6ATI - chains A and C of the 3 polymer chains in the assembly; structure by X-ray diffraction, 1.98 A resolution.

# Chain A
Name: HLA class II histocompatibility antigen, DR alpha chain
Organism: Homo sapiens
UniProt: P01903 (DRA_HUMAN); residues 1-181 here correspond to UniProt positions 26-206 (UniProt number = residue number + 25)
Chain sequence (189 residues; each row starts with the number of its first residue):
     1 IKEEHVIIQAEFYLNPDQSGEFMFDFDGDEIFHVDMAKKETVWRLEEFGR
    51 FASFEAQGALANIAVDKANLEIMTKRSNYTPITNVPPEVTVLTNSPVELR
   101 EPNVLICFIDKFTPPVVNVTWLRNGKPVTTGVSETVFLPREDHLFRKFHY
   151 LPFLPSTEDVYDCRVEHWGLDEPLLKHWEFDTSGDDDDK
Disordered / not traced: 1-2, 183-189
Sequence notes: expression tag (182-189)
Disulfide bonds: Cys107-Cys163
Covalent attachments: N-acetylglucosamine (NAG) linked to Asn78, Asn118

# Chain C
Name: Vimentin-64Cit59-71
Chain sequence (13 residues; numbered 1 to 13; the number before each row is that of its first residue):
     1 GVYATRSSAVRLR
Modified / non-standard residues: Arg6 (citrulline; CIR)

# Chain A / chain C interface
Pairs across the interface (31):
  Gln9(A) with Thr5(C); Arg6(C), hydrogen bond (side chain-backbone)
  Glu11(A) with Ser8(C), hydrogen bond
  Phe22(A) with Thr5(C)
  Phe24(A) with Ala4(C)
  Ile31(A) with Tyr3(C)
  Trp43(A) with Tyr3(C), hydrophobic
  Phe51(A) with Gly1(C)
  Ala52(A) with Gly1(C); Tyr3(C), hydrophobic
  Ser53(A) with Gly1(C), hydrogen bond (backbone-backbone); Val2(C); Tyr3(C), hydrogen bond (backbone-backbone)
  Phe54(A) with Tyr3(C); Thr5(C)
  Gly58(A) with Thr5(C)
  Asn62(A) with Thr5(C); Arg6(C), hydrogen bond (side chain-backbone); Ser7(C); Ser8(C), hydrogen bond
  Val65(A) with Ser8(C); Ala9(C); Val10(C), hydrophobic
  Asn69(A) with Ala9(C), hydrogen bond (side chain-backbone); Val10(C); Arg11(C), hydrogen bond (side chain-backbone)
  Ile72(A) with Arg11(C); Leu12(C); Arg13(C)
  Met73(A) with Arg11(C)
  Arg76(A) with Leu12(C), hydrogen bond (side chain-backbone)
Interface residues without a listed pair, chain A (21 interface residues in all): Phe32, Ala59, Asp66, Ala68

# In short
21 residues of chain A face 13 of chain C across their interface, with 9 hydrogen bonds. Polar contacts
include Gln9(A)-Arg6(C), Glu11(A)-Ser8(C) and Asn62(A)-Arg6(C). Covalently linked N-acetylglucosamine: at
Asn78(A) and Asn118(A).
Chain A is HLA class II histocompatibility antigen, DR alpha chain (Homo sapiens) and chain C is
Vimentin-64Cit59-71; the structure, HLA-DRB1*1402 in complex with Vimentin-64Cit59-71, was determined by X-ray
diffraction (same publication as 6ATZ and 6ATF).
